Entry 6F0X (electron microscopy, 4.60 A resolution (low resolution: residue-level contacts below are approximate; hydrogen-bond / salt-bridge calls are withheld)); this record covers chains A and F of the 9 polymer chains in the assembly.

[Chain A (and F)]
Name: Pachytene checkpoint protein 2 homolog
Organism: Homo sapiens
Notes: chain F of this document is another copy of the same molecule, construct and numbering; everything in this record applies to it too
UniProt: Q15645 (PCH2_HUMAN); residues 1-432 here = UniProt positions 1-432
Chain sequence (432 residues; numbered 1 to 432; the number before each row is that of its first residue):
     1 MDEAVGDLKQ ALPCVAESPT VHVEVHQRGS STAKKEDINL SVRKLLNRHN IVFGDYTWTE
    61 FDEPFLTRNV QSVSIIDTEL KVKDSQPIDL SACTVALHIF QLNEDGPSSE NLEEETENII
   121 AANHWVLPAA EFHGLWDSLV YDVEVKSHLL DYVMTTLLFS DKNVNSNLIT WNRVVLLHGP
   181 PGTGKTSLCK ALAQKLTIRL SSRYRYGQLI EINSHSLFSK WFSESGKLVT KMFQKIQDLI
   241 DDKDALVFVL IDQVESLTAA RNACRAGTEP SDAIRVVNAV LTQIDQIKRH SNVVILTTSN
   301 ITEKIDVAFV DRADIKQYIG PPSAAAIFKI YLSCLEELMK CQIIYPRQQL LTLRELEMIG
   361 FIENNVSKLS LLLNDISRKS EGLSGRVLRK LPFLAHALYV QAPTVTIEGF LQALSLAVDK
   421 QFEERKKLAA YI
Not modelled in the structure: 1-121, 430-432 (chain F: 1-121, 217-226, 262-271, 346, 425-432)
Sequence notes: conflict Gln-253 (Glu in Q15645)
Swiss-Prot annotation at these positions:
  - binding site (ATP): Gly-179 to Thr-186
  - modified residue: Met-1 (N-acetylmethionine)
  - natural variant: His-26 (H26R: In OZEMA9), Arg-173 (R173Q: In OZEMA9; uncertain significance), Ile-198 (I198V: In OZEMA9; uncertain significance), Val-247 (V247M: In OZEMA9; uncertain significance), Glu-303 (E303K: In OZEMA9; uncertain significance), Arg-354 to Ile-432 (deletion: In MVA3)
Residues lining bound ligands: ATP-gamma-S (AGS; phosphothiophosphoric acid-adenylate ester): Ser-138, Leu-139, Val-140, Tyr-141, Pro-181, Gly-182, Thr-183, Gly-184, Lys-185, Thr-186, Ser-187, Asp-252, Asn-300, Pro-322, Ile-330, Gly-385, Arg-386, Arg-389
Reported in the primary citation:
  - conformationally variable residues (loop rearrangement): Trp-221, Phe-222
  - mutagenesis - E269A/D272A, E269R/D272R: abolished catalytic activity on Mad2 remodelling

[Chain A / chain F interface]
Pairs across the interface - 32 pairs, chain A then chain F:
  Asp-151(A) / Ala-397(F)
  Asp-151(A) / Leu-398(F)
  Asp-151(A) / Gln-401(F)
  Tyr-152(A) / Phe-393(F)
  Tyr-152(A) / Leu-394(F)
  Tyr-152(A) / Ala-397(F)
  Thr-155(A) / His-396(F)
  Thr-156(A) / Phe-393(F)
  Phe-159(A) / Phe-393(F)
  Lys-162(A) / Cys-341(F)
  Lys-162(A) / Ile-343(F)
  Lys-162(A) / Pro-403(F)
  Asn-163(A) / Lys-340(F)
  Asn-163(A) / Cys-341(F)
  Asn-163(A) / Ile-343(F)
  Val-164(A) / Glu-337(F)
  Val-164(A) / Ile-343(F)
  Asn-165(A) / Glu-337(F)
  Leu-168(A) / Arg-389(F)
  Ile-169(A) / Cys-334(F)
  Ile-169(A) / Glu-337(F)
  Ile-169(A) / Arg-389(F)
  Thr-170(A) / Gly-385(F)
  Thr-170(A) / Arg-386(F)
  Thr-170(A) / Arg-389(F)
  Thr-170(A) / Lys-390(F)
  Thr-170(A) / Phe-393(F)
  Trp-171(A) / Phe-393(F)
  Asp-311(A) / Arg-386(F)
  Ala-313(A) / Lys-390(F)
  Asp-314(A) / Lys-390(F)
  Ile-315(A) / Lys-390(F)
Also at the interface, not in a pair above, chain A (19 interface residues in all): His-148, Leu-158
Also at the interface, not in a pair above, chain F (18 interface residues in all): Ser-333, Ala-402

[Overview]
Chain A and chain F form an interface of 19 and 18 residues respectively. Bound to chain A: ATP-gamma-S. From
UniProt: 8 ATP-binding residues on chain A. The paper reports that E269A/D272A and E269R/D272R of chain A
abolish catalytic activity on Mad2 remodelling; conformational variability at Trp-221(A) and Phe-222(A).
Both chains are Pachytene checkpoint protein 2 homolog (Homo sapiens). Entry 6F0X (Cryo-EM structure of TRIP13
in complex with ATP gamma S, p31comet, C-Mad2 and Cdc20) was determined by electron microscopy.
